7EOY - chains B and C of the 3 polymer chains in the assembly; structure by electron microscopy, 3.60 A resolution.

Chain B (and C):
Protein: Capsid protein, Immunoglobulin G-binding protein A
From: Hepatitis B virus genotype C subtype adr (strain Japan/adr4/1983)
Notes: chain C of this document is another copy of the same molecule, construct and numbering; everything in this record applies to it too
UniProt: chimeric construct of P69706, P38507: residues 51-137 from P69706 (CAPSD_HBVC3) positions 2-78 (offset varies); residues 150-207 from P38507 positions 212-269 (UniProt number = residue number + 62); residues 210-267 from P38507 positions 212-269 (UniProt number = residue number + 2); residues 279-347 from P69706 (CAPSD_HBVC3) positions 81-149 (UniProt number = residue number - 198)
Chain sequence (337 residues; each row starts with the number of its first residue; note: 10 numbers in that range are skipped by the numbering (no residue carries them; nothing is unmodelled there)):
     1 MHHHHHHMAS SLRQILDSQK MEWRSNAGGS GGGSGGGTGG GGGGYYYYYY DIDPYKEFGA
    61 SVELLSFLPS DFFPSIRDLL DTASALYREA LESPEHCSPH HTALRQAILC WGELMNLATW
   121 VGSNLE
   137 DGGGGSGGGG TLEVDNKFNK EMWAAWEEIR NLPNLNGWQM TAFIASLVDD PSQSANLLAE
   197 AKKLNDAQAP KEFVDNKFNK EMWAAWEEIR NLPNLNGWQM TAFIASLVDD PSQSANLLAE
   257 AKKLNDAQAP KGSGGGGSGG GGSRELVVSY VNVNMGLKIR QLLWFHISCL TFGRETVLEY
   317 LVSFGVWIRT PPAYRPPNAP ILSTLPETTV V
Disordered / not traced: 1-48, 137-277, 341-347
Construct notes: initiating methionine (1); expression tag (2-50); linker (138-149, 208-209, 268-278); engineered mutation V150 (Ala212 in P38507), M158 (Gln220 in P38507), W159 (Gln221 in P38507), A160 (Asn222 in P38507), W162 (Phe224 in P38507), E163 (Tyr225 in P38507), R166 (Leu228 in P38507), N167 (His229 in P38507), G173 (Glu235 in P38507), W174 (Glu236 in P38507), M176 (Arg238 in P38507), T177 (Asn239 in P38507), A178 (Gly240 in P38507), A181 (Gln243 in P38507), V184 (Lys246 in P38507), V210 (Ala212 in P38507), M218 (Gln220 in P38507), W219 (Gln221 in P38507), A220 (Asn222 in P38507), W222 (Phe224 in P38507), E223 (Tyr225 in P38507), R226 (Leu228 in P38507), N227 (His229 in P38507), G233 (Glu235 in P38507), W234 (Glu236 in P38507), M236 (Arg238 in P38507), T237 (Asn239 in P38507), A238 (Gly240 in P38507), A241 (Gln243 in P38507), V244 (Lys246 in P38507)
Curated features (UniProtKB/Swiss-Prot):
  - modified residue: S285 (Phosphoserine)

How chain B and chain C interact:
Residue-residue contacts (6; chain B residue first):
  E63(B) with A85(C)
  R325(B) with T82(C)
  P327(B) with D71(C); F72(C)
  Y330(B) with D71(C), hydrogen bond; A335(C)
Also at the interface, not in a pair above, chain B (10 interface residues in all): L64, F67, S319, V322, T326, P332
Also at the interface, not in a pair above, chain C (16 interface residues in all): P69, P74, D78, D81, S84, L86, F308, F320, I337, L338, S339

Overview:
Chain B and chain C form an interface of 10 and 16 residues respectively, with 1 hydrogen bond. The
hydrogen-bonded pair is Y330(B)-D71(C).
Chain B and chain C are both Capsid protein, Immunoglobulin G-binding protein A (Hepatitis B virus genotype C
subtype adr (strain Japan/adr4/1983)); the structure, Engineered Hepatitis B virus core antigen T=3, was
determined by electron microscopy, deposited together with 7EP6 and 7FDJ.
